PDB entry 9MRL | electron microscopy, 4.17 A resolution (low resolution: residue-level contacts below are approximate; hydrogen-bond / salt-bridge calls are withheld) | chains D and G of the 8 polymer chains in the assembly

Chain D:
Protein: Isoform Flip of Glutamate receptor 2
Source organism: Rattus norvegicus
UniProt: P19491 (GRIA2_RAT), isoform P19491-2; residues 391-820 here correspond to UniProt positions 412-841 (UniProt number = residue number + 21)
Sequence (415 residues; numbered 391 to 820; 15 numbers in that range are skipped by the numbering (no residue carries them; nothing is unmodelled there); the number before each row is that of its first residue):
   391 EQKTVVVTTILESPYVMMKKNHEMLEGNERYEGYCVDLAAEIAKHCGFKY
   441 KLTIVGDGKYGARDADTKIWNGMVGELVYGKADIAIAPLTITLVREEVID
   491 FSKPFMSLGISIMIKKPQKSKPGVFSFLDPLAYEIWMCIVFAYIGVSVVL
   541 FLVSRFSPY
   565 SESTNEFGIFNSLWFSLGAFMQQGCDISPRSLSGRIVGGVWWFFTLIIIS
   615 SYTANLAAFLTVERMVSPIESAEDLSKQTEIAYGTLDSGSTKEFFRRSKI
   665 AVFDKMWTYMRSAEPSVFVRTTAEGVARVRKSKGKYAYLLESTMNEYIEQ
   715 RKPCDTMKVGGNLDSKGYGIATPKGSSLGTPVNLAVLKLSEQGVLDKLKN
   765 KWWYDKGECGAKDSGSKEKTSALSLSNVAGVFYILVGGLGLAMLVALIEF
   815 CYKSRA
Unresolved in the structure: 820
Differences from the reference sequence: conflict Gln392 (Asn413 in P19491)
Cystine bridges: Cys718-Cys773
Small-molecule neighbours: glutamic acid (GLU): Tyr450, Pro478, Leu479, Thr480, Arg485, Leu650, Gly653, Ser654, Thr655, Glu705, Tyr732
Swiss-Prot annotation at these positions:
  - binding site (L-glutamate): Pro478, Thr480, Arg485, Ser654, Thr655, Glu705
  - site: Arg453 (Interaction with the cone snail toxin Con-ikot-ikot), Ile633 (Crucial to convey clamshell closure to channel opening), Arg660 (Interaction with the cone snail toxin Con-ikot-ikot), Lys752 (Interaction with the cone snail toxin Con-ikot-ikot)
  - modified residue (Phosphoserine): Ser662, Ser696
  - lipidation (S-palmitoyl cysteine): Cys589, Cys815

Chain G:
Protein: TARPgamma2
Source organism: Mus musculus
Sequence (172 residues; row label = number of the first residue in the row; note: 33 numbers in that range are skipped by the numbering (no residue carries them; nothing is unmodelled there)):
     5 RGVQMLLTTVGAFAAFSLMTIAVGTDYWLYSRGVCK
    55 EVMTHSGLWRTCCLEGNFKGLCKQIDHF
    93 AEYFLRAVRASSIFPILSVILLFMGGLCIAASEFYKTRHNIILSAGIFFV
   143 SAGLSNIIGIIVYISANAG
   171 NSYSYGWSFYFGALSFIIAEMVGVLAVHMFIDRHKQLTG
Cystine bridges: Cys39-Cys67, Cys66-Cys76

How chain D and chain G interact:
Contacting residue pairs (13):
  Glu524(D) with Ile156(G); Tyr173(G); Tyr175(G)
  Met527(D) with Phe179(G)
  Val538(D) with Glu190(G)
  Phe541(D) with Val194(G)
  Leu542(D) with Val142(G)
  Arg545(D) with Ile201(G)
  Ser565(D) with Thr208(G)
  Glu566(D) with His204(G); Lys205(G)
  Ser567(D) with Lys205(G)
  Ile573(D) with Val194(G)
Also at the interface, not in a pair above, chain D (14 interface residues in all): Phe531, Gly535, Val539, Ser547
Also at the interface, not in a pair above, chain G (14 interface residues in all): Ile149, Ala183, Phe186

In short:
The chain D/chain G interface involves 14 residues from each chain. Ligands of chain D: glutamic acid. From
UniProt: 6 L-glutamate-binding residues on chain D.
Here chain D is Isoform Flip of Glutamate receptor 2 (Rattus norvegicus) and chain G is TARPgamma2 (Mus
musculus). Entry 9MRL (Desensitized state 1 of the GluA2-gamma2 complex prepared at 37 degrees C) was
determined by electron microscopy (same publication as 9DHP, 9DHQ, 9DHR, 9DHS, 9DHT, 9MRK, 9MRM and 9MRN).
